7PWG - chains 1 and L of the 44 polymer chains in the assembly; structure by electron microscopy, 2.75 A resolution.

[Chain 1]
Molecule: rRNA 28S
From: Giardia lamblia ATCC 50803
Sequence (2707 nucleotides; row label = number of the first residue in the row):
     1 GCGCGGCCCG AGGCGGCGGG GGCGACGGGC GGAACUUAAG CAUAUCAGUA CGCCCCGGAG
    61 GAGAAACCAA CCGGGAUUCC CCGUAGCGGC GAGCGACGCG GGAGGAGCCC GCCCCGAAGG
   121 CGCGCUGUGG GGCGCAGGCG CAGGCCCGCC GCGAGGGGGC CCGAGGGCCC CGCCCGAGAG
   181 GGUGCAAGCC CCGUACGGCG GCCGCCGGGC CUGCGCGGCG AGUAGCGCUG CUUGAGCGUG
   241 CAGCGCGAAG GGAGGCGCGG CCCUUCCAAG GCUAAAUACG CCCCGGGACC GAUAGCGGAC
   301 CAAGUAGCGC GAGCGAACGG UGAAAAGGAC GCCCUGCGGC CGCUCAAAAG ACCUGAACCC
   361 GGCCGGCCGC CGGCCCGCCG GCCCCGUCUC GAXACXCGGA CCGAGGAGCC ACGCGCCGCG
   421 GCGAGCCCGA GGGAGCCCCC GCGGCGGAGC GAGCGCGAGA CGCCCCGGGC CCGCCGCGCC
   481 CCUGCGGGCG UGCGCGGGCC GAGCCGCGGC GCGUGGGCCC GAXAGGCGGU GAUCUAUGCC
   541 CGGCGAGGGC GAGGCCGGGC GAAAGCCUGG UGGAGGCCCG CCGCGGUGCU GACGCGCAGA
   601 UCGCUCGUCG GAGCCGGGCA UGGGGGCGAA AGACUCAUCG AACCGCCUGG UAGCUGGUUG
   661 CCUCCGAAAU GUCUCCCAGG ACAGCCGCCG CCCCGCAGUU GCGGCCCGUA GAGCGCUGGC
   721 CGGCGGGAGC GGGGGGCCUG CCCCUCGCCC GCCCCCCAAA CUCCGAAGGG CCGCGCCGCC
   781 CCGCCGCUGG CCUGGGCGGG GCGGGCGAAU GCGGGCGGCG CGUGGGCCCC UCCUGGUAAG
   841 CAGGACGGGC GAGGCGGGAC GAUCCGGACG CCGGGCCAGG GUGCGCCGCC GGGGCCCGCG
   901 GAACGGCGUC GGCCGGUCCC GACAGCUGGA AGGUGGCCCC AGAAGUCGGC AUCCUCCAGG
   961 GAGUGUGUAA CAACCCACCA GCCGAAUCGG CCGGCCCGGA AAAUGGAGCG CGCCGGAGCC
  1021 CCGGACCCGC GCCCGGCCGC CGCGCGCGGC GGGUAGGAGG CCGCAGAGGC CCCGGGGGCG
  1081 AAGGCGGCGC GCAGGCCCCG CCGGACCGGC CUCUGGUGCA GAUCUCGGCA GCAGUAGCCG
  1141 CUACUCCGCG CCCCGGAGGA CUGAGGGGGA GACGGGUUCC GCGGCGCCUG CAUCUGGCCG
  1201 CGGGUGACUC GGGCCUAAGC GGCGGGUGAA GACCGGGAAG GGGCGUGCCC GCCCGUCGAA
  1261 CGGGGAGCCG GCGGAGACUC CGGCAGGCGC GGCCCCCGCG GAGACGCCCG CCCCCCGGCG
  1321 ACGCGCACGG GGACCGCGGC GGGCGGCGCC CCGGCCCGCG AACGCCCCGC AGCCCCCGGA
  1381 CGCCUUGCGC GGAGAGGGGG GCCCGGGGGC GGACCCCGCG CGUCCCCGGC CGCCCCUGAA
  1441 AAGCCGGGGG GCGCCGGCCG CGCGCCGUAC CGACCGCAGC AGGACUCCGG GGUCAGCAGC
  1501 CUCUAGCGCG GGAGCGAACG CGGCUCAGGG AAGUCGGCAA GCCGGCUCCG UAACCUCGGG
  1561 AAAAGGAGUG GCUCUGACGG CGCGCCGGGU CAGAACUGGA ACGGACGCGG GGAUCCCGAC
  1621 UGUUUACUAG AAACACAGCG UCGCGAGGGC CGCACCCGGC GCUGGCGCGA CGUGAUUUCU
  1681 GCCCAGUGCC ACGACCGUCA CCGUGAAGCG AUCCGCCGAA GCCCUGGUAA ACGGCGGGAG
  1741 UAACUAUGAC UCUCUUAAGG UAGCXAAXUG CCUCGUCGGG CAAUUUCCGA CGUGCAUGAA
  1801 UGGACCAACG AGGAUCCCAC UGUCCCGAGC CGCGCCUCCG CGAGCCUCCA GCCUCGGGAA
  1861 CGGGCGAGGG CCGGCCAGCG GGGCAAGAAG ACCCUUUUGA GCUUGACUCC AGCCCGGGCC
  1921 UGUGGGGCGG GGCGGCCGGC GCAGCGCACA GGGGAGGCCG CGCCCCUGAG ACACCCUGAC
  1981 GGCCGCCGCC GCCCCGCUCA CCCGGUCGCG CGGGGACCCG CCCGGGCGGG GAGUUCGGCU
  2041 GGGGCGGCGC GCCUGCUACA CCGGACCGCA GGCGUCCCAC GGCGGGCUCA GCGAGGACGG
  2101 AGACCUCCCG CGGAGCAGAA GGGCACAAGC CCGCCCGACC CGCGCCCCCC GUGCCGGCGC
  2161 GGGCCGCGAA AGCGGGGCCU ACCGAUCCUU CGCCGCCCCG GCCGCGGGCG CGGAGGUGGC
  2221 AGAAAAGUUA CCACAGGGAU AACUGGCUUG UGGCCGCCGA GCGCCCGCAG CGACGCGGCU
  2281 UUUUGAUCCU UXGAUGUCGG CUCUUCCUAC CGUCCGCGCG CACCGGCGCG GAAGCGUCGG
  2341 AUUGUUCACC CGUUCAAGGG AUCGUGAGCU GGGUUUAGAC CGUCGUGAGA CAGGUUAGUU
  2401 UUACCCUACU GGCCCCGGGG CCAGAGCACG GCGGGCCAGU ACGAGAGGAA CGCCCGCCGC
  2461 GGGCGCCCAG CCCCGCGGUU GCCCGCCGGG GCAGGACCGC GCGCCCGGGC CCGGGGGCCU
  2521 GGCGCUGCCG CCUCUAAAGC GCCACCCCCC CCUCCGGCCC CGCCGGGCCC GCGCCCCAGC
  2581 CCCGUGCCCC CUGCCCGAGG CGGCCCCCGC CCGGGAGGAC CACCCGGCGC GGCGCCCCUG
  2641 UACGGCGCAG GGCCUGCGAU CGCGUUCGCC CGGGGGGCGC GCCGGGCGGG CGCGCGGCCC
  2701 ACUUGCU
Disordered / not traced: 1-3, 132-146, 202-217, 335-337, 368, 434-436, 694, 727-748, 786, 897-899, 916-987, 1139, 1293-1297, 1308-1309, 1414-1415, 1453-1457, 1479, 1580-1586, 1692, 1743-1745, 1793, 1933-1988, 2099-2103, 2392, 2444, 2565-2566, 2648, 2654-2661, 2684-2685, 2695-2707
Modified positions: OMU (o2'-methyluridine 5'-monophosphate) at position 49, OMG (o2'-methylguanosine-5'-monophosphate) at position 313, OMG (o2'-methylguanosine-5'-monophosphate) at position 386, A2M (2'-O-methyladenosine 5'-(dihydrogen phosphate)) at position 393, A2M (2'-O-methyladenosine 5'-(dihydrogen phosphate)) at position 396, A2M (2'-O-methyladenosine 5'-(dihydrogen phosphate)) at position 523, OMG (o2'-methylguanosine-5'-monophosphate) at position 624, OMG (o2'-methylguanosine-5'-monophosphate) at position 1121, OMG (o2'-methylguanosine-5'-monophosphate) at position 1204, OMG (o2'-methylguanosine-5'-monophosphate) at position 1520, OMC (o2'-methylycytidine-5'-monophosphate) at position 1684, 5MC (5-methylcytidine-5'-monophosphate) at position 1765, A2M (2'-O-methyladenosine 5'-(dihydrogen phosphate)) at position 1768, OMG (o2'-methylguanosine-5'-monophosphate) at position 1775, OMC (o2'-methylycytidine-5'-monophosphate) at position 1824, OMG (o2'-methylguanosine-5'-monophosphate) at position 1882, OMU (o2'-methyluridine 5'-monophosphate) at position 1896, OMU (o2'-methyluridine 5'-monophosphate) at position 1897, OMU (o2'-methyluridine 5'-monophosphate) at position 1908, OMG (o2'-methylguanosine-5'-monophosphate) at position 2042, OMG (o2'-methylguanosine-5'-monophosphate) at position 2074, OMG (o2'-methylguanosine-5'-monophosphate) at position 2237, 5MC (5-methylcytidine-5'-monophosphate) at position 2292, OMC (o2'-methylycytidine-5'-monophosphate) at position 2380
Metal / ion sites: K+ site 1: A33, OMU_49; K+ site 2 near A34 (its only coordinating residue here); K+ site 3: C35, C46; K+ site 4: U37, A42; K+ site 5 near A38 (its only coordinating residue here); K+ site 6: A38, A39, G89, G91 (together with triethylene glycol); Mg2+ site 1: G40, C41; Mg2+ site 2: C41, G1899; K+ site 7: C41, A42; K+ site 8: A42, U43; K+ site 9: U43, A44, U45; K+ site 10: U43, A44, G88, G91; 153 more K+ sites not listed; 86 more Mg2+ sites not listed

[Chain L]
Protein: 60S ribosomal protein L13
From: Giardia lamblia ATCC 50803
UniProt: A8B6M8 (A8B6M8_GIAIC); residues 1-234 here = UniProt positions 1-234
Sequence (234 residues; numbered 1 to 234; the number before each row is that of its first residue):
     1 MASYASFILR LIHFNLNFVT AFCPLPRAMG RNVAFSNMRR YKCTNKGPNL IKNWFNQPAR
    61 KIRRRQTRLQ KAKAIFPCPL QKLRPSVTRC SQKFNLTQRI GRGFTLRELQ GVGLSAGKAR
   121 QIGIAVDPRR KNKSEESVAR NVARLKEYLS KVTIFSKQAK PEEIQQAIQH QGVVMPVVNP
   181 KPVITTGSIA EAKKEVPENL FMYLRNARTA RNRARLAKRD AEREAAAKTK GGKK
Disordered / not traced: 1-29, 156-165, 229-234
Metal / ion sites: K+ site 1: Asn32 (shared with 1 residue of chain a); K+ site 2: Gln81 (shared with G105(1) of chain 1)

[Chain 1 / chain L interface]
Contacting residue pairs (138; chain 1 residue first):
  U37(1) - Arg40(L)  sugar contact
  C46(1) - Lys42(L)  salt bridge to the phosphate
  A47(1) - Cys43(L)  phosphate contact
  G48(1) - Lys42(L)  salt bridge to the phosphate
  OMU_49(1) - Cys43(L)  base contact
  OMU_49(1) - Lys46(L)  base contact
  OMU_49(1) - Gly47(L)  phosphate contact
  OMU_49(1) - Pro48(L)  phosphate contact
  A50(1) - Lys46(L)  sugar contact
  A50(1) - Gly47(L)  phosphate contact
  A64(1) - Arg129(L)  phosphate contact
  A65(1) - Arg129(L)  salt bridge to the phosphate
  C71(1) - Ser91(L)  sugar contact
  C71(1) - Gln92(L)  sugar contact
  C71(1) - Asn95(L)  hydrogen bond to the phosphate
  C72(1) - Thr88(L)  sugar contact
  C72(1) - Leu96(L)  base contact
  G73(1) - Thr88(L)  hydrogen bond to the sugar
  G73(1) - Cys90(L)  sugar contact
  G73(1) - Lys133(L)  base contact
  G73(1) - Ser134(L)  hydrogen bond to the phosphate
  G73(1) - Ser137(L)  hydrogen bond to the phosphate
  G74(1) - Val87(L)  phosphate contact
  G74(1) - Thr88(L)  hydrogen bond to the phosphate
  G74(1) - Cys90(L)  sugar contact
  G74(1) - Arg99(L)  hydrogen bond to the sugar
  G74(1) - Lys133(L)  base contact
  G75(1) - Arg99(L)  salt bridge to the phosphate
  G75(1) - Gly101(L)  phosphate contact
  G75(1) - Arg102(L)  hydrogen bond to the phosphate
  G75(1) - Asp127(L)  hydrogen bond to the sugar
  G75(1) - Arg129(L)  hydrogen bond to the sugar
  G75(1) - Arg130(L)  base contact
  G75(1) - Lys131(L)  hydrogen bond to the base
  G75(1) - Lys133(L)  hydrogen bond to the base
  A76(1) - Arg102(L)  salt bridge to the phosphate
  A76(1) - Arg129(L)  hydrogen bond to the phosphate
  C80(1) - Trp54(L)  phosphate contact
  C81(1) - Trp54(L)  phosphate contact
  G93(1) - Arg40(L)  hydrogen bond to the phosphate
  C94(1) - Arg39(L)  salt bridge to the phosphate
  C94(1) - Arg40(L)  hydrogen bond to the phosphate
  G95(1) - Asn37(L)  hydrogen bond to the base
  G95(1) - Arg39(L)  hydrogen bond to the base
  G95(1) - Lys42(L)  salt bridge to the phosphate
  C99(1) - Cys90(L)  hydrogen bond to the sugar
  C99(1) - Ser91(L)  sugar contact
  C99(1) - Phe94(L)  sugar contact
  G100(1) - Arg89(L)  hydrogen bond to the phosphate
  G100(1) - Cys90(L)  hydrogen bond to the phosphate
  G100(1) - Phe94(L)  sugar contact
  G100(1) - Arg99(L)  salt bridge to the phosphate
  G101(1) - Arg89(L)  salt bridge to the phosphate
  G101(1) - Arg99(L)  phosphate contact
  A103(1) - Arg64(L)  hydrogen bond to the sugar
  A103(1) - Arg68(L)  phosphate contact
  G104(1) - Arg68(L)  salt bridge to the phosphate
  G105(1) - Lys71(L)  phosphate contact
  G105(1) - Arg84(L)  base contact
  G105(1) - Arg102(L)  base contact
  G107(1) - Arg102(L)  salt bridge to the phosphate
  G107(1) - Arg120(L)  sugar contact
  C108(1) - Arg120(L)  salt bridge to the phosphate
  A276(1) - Arg64(L)  hydrogen bond to the phosphate
  U277(1) - Arg60(L)  phosphate contact
  U277(1) - Arg63(L)  salt bridge to the phosphate
  U277(1) - Arg64(L)  salt bridge to the phosphate
  A278(1) - Lys52(L)  salt bridge to the phosphate
  A411(1) - Tyr41(L)  hydrogen bond to the base
  C412(1) - Met38(L)  hydrogen bond to the sugar
  C412(1) - Tyr41(L)  sugar contact
  G413(1) - Ser36(L)  hydrogen bond to the sugar
  G413(1) - Met38(L)  sugar contact
  C414(1) - Val33(L)  sugar contact
  C414(1) - Ala34(L)  hydrogen bond to the sugar
  G415(1) - Val33(L)  sugar contact
  A430(1) - Trp54(L)  phosphate contact
  A430(1) - Gln57(L)  phosphate contact
  G431(1) - Gln57(L)  hydrogen bond to the phosphate
  G431(1) - Arg60(L)  salt bridge to the phosphate
  G431(1) - Arg64(L)  sugar contact
  G432(1) - Lys61(L)  base contact
  G432(1) - Arg64(L)  phosphate contact
  G432(1) - Arg68(L)  salt bridge to the phosphate
  G433(1) - Lys61(L)  hydrogen bond to the base
  G433(1) - Arg65(L)  base contact
  G433(1) - Arg68(L)  salt bridge to the phosphate
  G444(1) - Lys93(L)  salt bridge to the phosphate
  C454(1) - Asn212(L)  sugar contact
  G455(1) - Arg205(L)  hydrogen bond to the phosphate
  G455(1) - Arg208(L)  salt bridge to the phosphate
  C456(1) - Arg205(L)  salt bridge to the phosphate
  C456(1) - Arg208(L)  salt bridge to the phosphate
  G457(1) - Phe201(L)  phosphate contact
  C482(1) - Asn199(L)  base contact
  C482(1) - Met202(L)  base contact
  U483(1) - Pro197(L)  base contact
  U483(1) - Glu198(L)  hydrogen bond to the base
  U483(1) - Asn199(L)  hydrogen bond to the base
  U483(1) - Met202(L)  sugar contact
  U483(1) - Tyr203(L)  base contact
  U483(1) - Asn206(L)  hydrogen bond to the sugar
  G484(1) - Asn206(L)  sugar contact
  C485(1) - Arg213(L)  salt bridge to the phosphate
  C485(1) - Leu216(L)  sugar contact
  C485(1) - Asp220(L)  hydrogen bond to the base
  G486(1) - Met202(L)  sugar contact
  G486(1) - Arg205(L)  sugar contact
  G486(1) - Asn206(L)  hydrogen bond to the sugar
  G486(1) - Thr209(L)  sugar contact
  G486(1) - Arg213(L)  phosphate contact
  G487(1) - Asn199(L)  hydrogen bond to the sugar
  G487(1) - Phe201(L)  phosphate contact
  G487(1) - Met202(L)  sugar contact
  G487(1) - Arg205(L)  salt bridge to the phosphate
  G511(1) - Arg31(L)  hydrogen bond to the sugar
  C512(1) - Arg31(L)  sugar contact
  G513(1) - Met38(L)  base contact
  U514(1) - Met38(L)  base contact
  U514(1) - Arg40(L)  hydrogen bond to the phosphate
  G515(1) - Arg40(L)  salt bridge to the phosphate
  C647(1) - Lys46(L)  hydrogen bond to the phosphate
  U648(1) - Asn45(L)  hydrogen bond to the phosphate
  U648(1) - Lys46(L)  salt bridge to the phosphate
  C682(1) - Gly30(L)  phosphate contact
  C682(1) - Arg31(L)  hydrogen bond to the phosphate
  A683(1) - Gly30(L)  hydrogen bond to the phosphate
  G820(1) - Arg31(L)  phosphate contact
  C821(1) - Arg31(L)  salt bridge to the phosphate
  G2195(1) - Arg219(L)  salt bridge to the phosphate
  C2196(1) - Asn212(L)  sugar contact
  C2196(1) - Leu216(L)  phosphate contact
  C2197(1) - Arg211(L)  salt bridge to the phosphate
  C2197(1) - Asn212(L)  phosphate contact
  C2202(1) - Arg211(L)  salt bridge to the phosphate
  C2203(1) - Arg215(L)  salt bridge to the phosphate
  C2203(1) - Lys218(L)  hydrogen bond to the phosphate
  G2204(1) - Lys218(L)  salt bridge to the phosphate
Other interface residues (no listed pair), chain 1 (72 interface residues in all): A33, A106, G488, G516, C2198
Other interface residues (no listed pair), chain L (70 interface residues in all): Asn32, Thr44, Lys82, Val126

[Overview]
The interface between chain 1 and chain L involves 72 residues on one side and 70 on the other; the contacts
include 41 hydrogen bonds and 32 salt bridges. Polar contacts include G75(1)-Lys131(L), G75(1)-Lys133(L) and
G95(1)-Asn37(L).
Chain 1 is rRNA 28S and chain L is 60S ribosomal protein L13, both from Giardia lamblia ATCC 50803; the
structure, Cryo-EM structure of large subunit of Giardia lamblia ribosome at 2.7 A resolution, was determined
by electron microscopy.
